Entry 3KK1 (X-ray diffraction, 2.70 A resolution); this record covers chains A and B of the 4 polymer chains in the assembly.

== Chain A ==
Name: Reverse transcriptase p66 subunit
From: Human immunodeficiency virus type 1
Notes: EC 2.7.7.49
Reference sequence: P04585 (POL_HV1H2); residues 1-560 here correspond to UniProt positions 588-1147 (UniProt number = residue number + 587)
Amino-acid sequence (560 residues; numbered 1 to 560; the number before each row is that of its first residue):
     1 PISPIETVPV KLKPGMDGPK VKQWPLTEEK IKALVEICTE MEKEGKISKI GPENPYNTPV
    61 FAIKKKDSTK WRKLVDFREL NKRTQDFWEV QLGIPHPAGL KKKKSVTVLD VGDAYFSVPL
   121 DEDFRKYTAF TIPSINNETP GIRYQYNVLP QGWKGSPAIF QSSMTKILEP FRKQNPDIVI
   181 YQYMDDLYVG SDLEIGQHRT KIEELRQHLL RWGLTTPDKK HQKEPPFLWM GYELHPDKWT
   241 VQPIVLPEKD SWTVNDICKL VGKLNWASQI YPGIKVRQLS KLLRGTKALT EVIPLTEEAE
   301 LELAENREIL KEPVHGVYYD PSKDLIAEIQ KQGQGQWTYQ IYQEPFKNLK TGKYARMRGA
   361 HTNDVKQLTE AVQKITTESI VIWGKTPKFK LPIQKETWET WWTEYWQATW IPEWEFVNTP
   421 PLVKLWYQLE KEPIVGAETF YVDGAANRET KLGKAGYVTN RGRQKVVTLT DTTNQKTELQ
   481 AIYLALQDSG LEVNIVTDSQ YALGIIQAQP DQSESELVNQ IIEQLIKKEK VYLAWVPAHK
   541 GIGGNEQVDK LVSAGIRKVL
Not modelled in the structure: 556-560
Sequence notes: engineered mutation Cys258 (Gln845 in P04585), Ser280 (Cys867 in P04585)
Metal / ion sites: Mg2+ site 1: Asp110, Val111, Asp185 (together with 914); Mg2+ site 2: Asp443, Glu478, Asp498
Ligand contacts: 914 ([(2R,5R)-5-(6-aminopurin-9-yl)-4-fluoro-2,5-dihydrofuran-2-yl]oxymethyl-[hydroxy(phosphonooxy)phosphoryl]oxy-phosphinic acid): Ile63, Lys65, Lys70, Arg72, Leu74, Asp110, Val111, Gly112, Asp113, Ala114, Tyr115, Gln151, Met184, Asp185, Lys219
Swiss-Prot annotation at these positions:
  - region: Phe227 to His235 (RT 'primer grip')
  - motif: Trp398 to Trp414 (Tryptophan repeat motif)
  - binding site (Mg(2+)): Asp110, Asp185, Asp186, Asp443, Glu478, Asp498, Asp549
  - site: Trp401 (Essential for RT p66/p51 heterodimerization), Trp414 (Essential for RT p66/p51 heterodimerization), Phe440, Tyr441 (Cleavage), Leu560 (Cleavage)

== Chain B ==
Name: Reverse transcriptase p51 subunit
From: Human immunodeficiency virus type 1
Notes: EC 2.7.7.49
Reference sequence: P04585 (POL_HV1H2); residues 1-440 here correspond to UniProt positions 588-1027 (UniProt number = residue number + 587)
Amino-acid sequence (452 residues; row label = number of the first residue in the row; numbers below 1 keep their minus sign (Met-11 is residue -11)):
   -11 MGSSHHHHHH SSPISPIETV PVKLKPGMDG PKVKQWPLTE EKIKALVEIC TEMEKEGKIS
    49 KIGPENPYNT PVFAIKKKDS TKWRKLVDFR ELNKRTQDFW EVQLGIPHPA GLKKKKSVTV
   109 LDVGDAYFSV PLDEDFRKYT AFTIPSINNE TPGIRYQYNV LPQGWKGSPA IFQSSMTKIL
   169 EPFRKQNPDI VIYQYMDDLY VGSDLEIGQH RTKIEELRQH LLRWGLTTPD KKHQKEPPFL
   229 WMGYELHPDK WTVQPIVLPE KDSWTVNDIQ KLVGKLNWAS QIYPGIKVRQ LSKLLRGTKA
   289 LTEVIPLTEE AELELAENRE ILKEPVHGVY YDPSKDLIAE IQKQGQGQWT YQIYQEPFKN
   349 LKTGKYARMR GAHTNDVKQL TEAVQKITTE SIVIWGKTPK FKLPIQKETW ETWWTEYWQA
   409 TWIPEWEFVN TPPLVKLWYQ LEKEPIVGAE TF
Not modelled in the structure: -11 to 3, 215-229, 431-440
Sequence notes: expression tag (-11 to 0); engineered mutation Ser280 (Cys867 in P04585)
Swiss-Prot annotation at these positions:
  - region: Phe227 to His235 (RT 'primer grip')
  - motif: Trp398 to Trp414 (Tryptophan repeat motif)
  - binding site (Mg(2+)): Asp110, Asp185, Asp186
  - site: Trp401 (Essential for RT p66/p51 heterodimerization), Trp414 (Essential for RT p66/p51 heterodimerization), Phe440 (Cleavage)

== Interface between chain A and chain B ==
Residue-residue contacts - 130 pairs, chain A then chain B:
  Val8(A) - Glu53(B)
  Pro9(A) - Glu53(B)
  Gln85(A) - Glu53(B)  hydrogen bond (side chain-backbone)
  Asp86(A) - Lys20(B)  salt bridge
  Asp86(A) - Pro55(B)
  Phe87(A) - Pro52(B)
  Phe87(A) - Glu53(B)
  Trp88(A) - Lys20(B)
  Trp88(A) - Val21(B)
  Trp88(A) - Lys22(B)
  Trp88(A) - Pro52(B)  hydrogen bond (backbone-backbone)
  Trp88(A) - Asn54(B)
  Trp88(A) - Pro55(B)
  Trp88(A) - Asn57(B)
  Trp88(A) - Thr131(B)
  Trp88(A) - Arg143(B)
  Val90(A) - Pro140(B)
  Val90(A) - Gly141(B)  hydrogen bond (backbone-backbone)
  Val90(A) - Arg143(B)
  Leu92(A) - Pro133(B)  hydrophobic
  Leu92(A) - Asn137(B)
  Gly93(A) - Asn137(B)  hydrogen bond (backbone-side chain)
  Ile94(A) - Asn137(B)
  Pro95(A) - Asn136(B)
  Pro95(A) - Asn137(B)
  His96(A) - Asn136(B)  hydrogen bond (backbone-side chain)
  Gly99(A) - Asn136(B)
  Ala158(A) - Pro52(B)
  Gln161(A) - Pro140(B)
  Ser162(A) - Pro52(B)
  Thr165(A) - Thr139(B)
  Thr165(A) - Pro140(B)
  Thr165(A) - Ile142(B)
  Arg172(A) - Glu138(B)
  Arg172(A) - Thr139(B)
  Val179(A) - Glu138(B)
  Ile180(A) - Glu138(B)
  Tyr181(A) - Asn136(B)  hydrogen bond
  Tyr181(A) - Glu138(B)
  Gln182(A) - Glu138(B)  hydrogen bond (backbone-backbone)
  Gln182(A) - Pro140(B)
  Arg358(A) - Gln394(B)
  Arg358(A) - Glu396(B)  salt bridge
  Gln373(A) - Gln394(B)
  Gln373(A) - Glu396(B)
  Gln373(A) - Thr397(B)  hydrogen bond
  Gln373(A) - Thr400(B)
  Gln373(A) - Trp401(B)
  Thr376(A) - Thr400(B)
  Thr376(A) - Trp401(B)
  Thr377(A) - Pro25(B)
  Thr377(A) - Thr400(B)
  Ile380(A) - Leu26(B)
  Ile380(A) - Thr27(B)
  Val381(A) - Pro25(B)  hydrophobic
  Val381(A) - Ile135(B)
  Val381(A) - Asn136(B)  hydrogen bond (backbone-backbone)
  Val381(A) - Asn137(B)
  Ile382(A) - Ile135(B)
  Ile382(A) - Asn136(B)
  Trp383(A) - Glu28(B)
  Trp383(A) - Ile135(B)
  Gly384(A) - Thr27(B)
  Gly384(A) - Glu28(B)  hydrogen bond (backbone-backbone)
  Glu399(A) - Ala360(B)
  Trp402(A) - Lys331(B)  hydrogen bond (backbone-side chain)
  Trp402(A) - Thr362(B)
  Trp402(A) - Asp364(B)
  Tyr405(A) - Lys331(B)  hydrogen bond (backbone-side chain)
  Trp406(A) - Lys331(B)
  Trp406(A) - Thr419(B)  hydrogen bond (side chain-backbone)
  Trp406(A) - Pro421(B)  hydrophobic
  Trp406(A) - Lys424(B)
  Gln407(A) - Lys331(B)  hydrogen bond (backbone-side chain)
  Gln407(A) - Pro392(B)  hydrogen bond (side chain-backbone)
  Gln407(A) - Ile393(B)
  Gln407(A) - Val417(B)  hydrogen bond (side chain-backbone)
  Gln407(A) - Thr419(B)
  Ala408(A) - Trp337(B)  hydrophobic
  Ala408(A) - Asp364(B)
  Ala408(A) - Pro392(B)  hydrogen bond (backbone-backbone)
  Ala408(A) - Ile393(B)
  Thr409(A) - Asp364(B)
  Trp410(A) - Asn363(B)
  Trp410(A) - Trp401(B)
  Trp410(A) - Tyr405(B)
  Pro412(A) - Trp401(B)  hydrophobic
  Pro433(A) - Asn255(B)
  Pro433(A) - Leu289(B)  hydrophobic
  Pro433(A) - Thr290(B)
  Val435(A) - Thr290(B)
  Thr439(A) - Lys287(B)
  Thr439(A) - Ala288(B)
  Thr439(A) - Leu289(B)  hydrogen bond (side chain-backbone)
  Tyr441(A) - Gln258(B)  hydrogen bond
  Tyr441(A) - Thr286(B)
  Tyr441(A) - Lys287(B)  hydrogen bond (side chain-backbone)
  Tyr441(A) - Leu289(B)
  Val458(A) - Thr286(B)
  Thr459(A) - Thr286(B)
  Asn460(A) - Thr286(B)
  Asn460(A) - Lys287(B)
  Asn460(A) - Ala288(B)
  Asn494(A) - Leu289(B)
  Val496(A) - Gln258(B)
  Val496(A) - Leu289(B)  hydrophobic
  Gln500(A) - Pro420(B)
  Gln500(A) - Leu422(B)
  Leu503(A) - Leu422(B)  hydrophobic
  Gln507(A) - Pro421(B)
  Tyr532(A) - Asn255(B)  hydrogen bond
  Tyr532(A) - Lys259(B)  hydrogen bond
  Tyr532(A) - Leu289(B)  hydrophobic
  Trp535(A) - Leu422(B)  hydrophobic
  Trp535(A) - Trp426(B)  hydrophobic
  Val536(A) - Gln258(B)
  Pro537(A) - Gly262(B)
  Pro537(A) - Asn265(B)
  Lys540(A) - Asn265(B)
  Lys540(A) - Ser280(B)
  Ile542(A) - Gln258(B)
  Ile542(A) - Val261(B)  hydrophobic
  Ile542(A) - Ser280(B)
  Gly543(A) - Gln258(B)  hydrogen bond (backbone-side chain)
  Gly543(A) - Leu283(B)  hydrogen bond (backbone-backbone)
  Gly543(A) - Gly285(B)
  Gly544(A) - Gly285(B)  hydrogen bond (backbone-backbone)
  Gly544(A) - Thr286(B)
  Gln547(A) - Gly285(B)  hydrogen bond (side chain-backbone)
  Gln547(A) - Thr286(B)
Other interface residues (no listed pair), chain A (74 interface residues in all): Gln91, Leu100, Ile159, Lys166, Thr369, Val372, Thr403, Glu404, Lys431, Ile434, Gly504, Ala534, Gly541
Other interface residues (no listed pair), chain B (66 interface residues in all): Ile50, Gly51, Tyr56, Val254, Gln334, Val365, Leu368, Asn418

== Summary ==
Chain A and chain B form an interface of 74 and 66 residues respectively, with 26 hydrogen bonds and 2 salt
bridges. Polar pairs include Asp86(A)-Lys20(B), Arg358(A)-Glu396(B) and Gln85(A)-Glu53(B). Bound to chain A:
compound 914.
Chain A is Reverse transcriptase p66 subunit and chain B is Reverse transcriptase p51 subunit, both from Human
immunodeficiency virus type 1; the structure, HIV-1 reverse transcriptase-DNA complex with nuceotide inhibitor
GS-9148-diphosphate bound in nucleotide site, was determined by X-ray diffraction, deposited together with
3KJV, 3KK2 and 3KK3.
